Entry 3J9G (electron microscopy, 3.50 A resolution); this record covers chains B and O of the 60 polymer chains in the assembly.

# Chain B
Name: VipB
Organism: Vibrio cholerae O1 biovar El Tor str. N16961
UniProtKB: Q9KN57 (Q9KN57_VIBCH); residue numbers follow UniProt; this construct covers 61-492
Chain sequence (432 residues; each row starts with the number of its first residue):
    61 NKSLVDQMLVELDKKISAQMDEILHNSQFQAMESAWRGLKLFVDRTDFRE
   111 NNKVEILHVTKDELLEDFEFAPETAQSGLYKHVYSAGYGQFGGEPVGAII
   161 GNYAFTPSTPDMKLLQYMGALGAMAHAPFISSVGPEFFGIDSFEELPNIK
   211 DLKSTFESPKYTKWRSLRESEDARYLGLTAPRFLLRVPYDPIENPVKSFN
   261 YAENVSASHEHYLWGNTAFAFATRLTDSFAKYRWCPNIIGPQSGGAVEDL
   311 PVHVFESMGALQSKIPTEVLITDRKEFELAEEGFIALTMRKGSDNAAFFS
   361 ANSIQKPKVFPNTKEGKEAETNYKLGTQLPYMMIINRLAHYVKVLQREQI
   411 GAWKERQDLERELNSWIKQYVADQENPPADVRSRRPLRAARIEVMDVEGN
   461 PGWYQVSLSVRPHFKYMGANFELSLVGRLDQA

# Chain O
Name: VipA
Organism: Vibrio cholerae O1 biovar El Tor str. N16961
UniProtKB: Q9KN58 (Q9KN58_VIBCH); residue numbers follow UniProt; this construct covers 2-126
Chain sequence (125 residues; numbered 2 to 126; the number before each row is that of its first residue):
     2 SKEGSVAPKERINIKYIPATGDAQAEVELPLKTLVVGDFKGHAEQTPLEE
    52 RATVTVDKNNFEAVMRESELKITATVKNKLTDDENAELPVELNFKSLADF
   102 APDAVASQVPELKKLIELREALVAL

# Chain B / chain O interface
Residue-residue contacts - 38 pairs, chain B then chain O:
  Ala135(B) - Pro9(O)  hydrophobic
  Tyr140(B) - Pro9(O)
  Tyr144(B) - Ala8(O)
  Tyr144(B) - Glu11(O)  hydrogen bond
  Tyr148(B) - Ile15(O)
  Met184(B) - Ser6(O)
  Met184(B) - Val7(O)
  Met184(B) - Ala8(O)
  His186(B) - Ile15(O)  hydrogen bond (side chain-backbone)
  Lys210(B) - Asn60(O)
  Glu229(B) - Lys3(O)  salt bridge
  Ser230(B) - Ser2(O)  hydrogen bond (side chain-backbone)
  Glu231(B) - Lys3(O)
  Glu231(B) - Gly5(O)
  Glu231(B) - Pro19(O)
  Asp232(B) - Gly5(O)
  Asp232(B) - Ser6(O)  hydrogen bond (side chain-backbone)
  Arg234(B) - Tyr17(O)
  Tyr235(B) - Tyr17(O)
  Val369(B) - Ala26(O)
  Val369(B) - Glu27(O)  hydrogen bond (backbone-backbone)
  Phe370(B) - Thr21(O)
  Phe370(B) - Ala24(O)
  Phe370(B) - Ala26(O)  hydrophobic
  Phe370(B) - Glu27(O)
  Pro371(B) - Gln25(O)
  Pro371(B) - Glu27(O)
  Asn382(B) - Ala20(O)  hydrogen bond (side chain-backbone)
  Tyr383(B) - Thr21(O)
  Gly386(B) - Tyr17(O)
  Ala399(B) - Ile15(O)
  Val402(B) - Ile15(O)  hydrophobic
  Lys403(B) - Glu11(O)  salt bridge
  Lys403(B) - Ile13(O)  hydrogen bond (side chain-backbone)
  Lys403(B) - Ile15(O)
  Gln406(B) - Ile13(O)
  Arg407(B) - Ile13(O)
  Trp463(B) - Arg12(O)
Interface residues without a listed pair, chain B (31 interface residues in all): Ala180, Ala183, Lys368, Ala379, Ile395, Ile410

# Overview
Chain B and chain O form an interface of 31 and 20 residues respectively; the contacts include 7 hydrogen
bonds and 2 salt bridges. Polar pairs include Glu229(B)-Lys3(O), Lys403(B)-Glu11(O) and Tyr144(B)-Glu11(O).
Chain B is VipB and chain O is VipA, both from Vibrio cholerae O1 biovar El Tor str. N16961; the structure,
Atomic model of the VipA/VipB, the type six secretion system contractile sheath of Vibrio cholerae from ...,
was determined by electron microscopy.
